4ZH3 - chains A and B of the 6 polymer chains in the assembly; structure by X-ray diffraction, 4.08 A resolution (low resolution: residue-level contacts below are approximate; hydrogen-bond / salt-bridge calls are withheld).

# Chain A (and B)
Protein: DNA-directed RNA polymerase subunit alpha
Source organism: Escherichia coli
Notes: EC 2.7.7.6; fragment: N-terminal domain; chain B of this document is another copy of the same molecule, construct and numbering; everything in this record applies to it too
UniProtKB: P0A7Z4 (RPOA_ECOLI); residues 2-329 here = UniProt positions 2-329
Amino-acid sequence (335 residues; numbered -5 to 329; the number before each row is that of its first residue; numbers below 1 keep their minus sign (Met-5 is residue -5)):
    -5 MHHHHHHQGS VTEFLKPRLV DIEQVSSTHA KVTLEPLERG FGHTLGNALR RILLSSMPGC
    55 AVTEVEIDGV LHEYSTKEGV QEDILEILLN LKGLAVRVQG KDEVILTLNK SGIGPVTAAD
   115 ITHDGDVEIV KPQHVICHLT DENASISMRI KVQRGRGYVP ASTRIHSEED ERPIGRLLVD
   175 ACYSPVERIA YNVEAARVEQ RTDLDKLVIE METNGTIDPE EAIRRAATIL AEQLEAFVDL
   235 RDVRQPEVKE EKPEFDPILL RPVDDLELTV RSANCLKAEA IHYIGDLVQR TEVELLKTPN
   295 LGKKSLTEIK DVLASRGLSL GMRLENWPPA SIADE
Unresolved in the structure: -5 to 7, 232-246, 325-329 (chain B: -5 to 5, 161-171, 233-329)
Construct notes: expression tag (-5 to 1)
Curated features (UniProtKB/Swiss-Prot):
  - region: Glu162 to Glu165 (Required for interaction with Crp at class II promoters)
  - modified residue: Arg265 (ADP-ribosylarginine), Lys297 (N6-acetyllysine), Lys298 (N6-acetyllysine)
  - mutagenesis: Arg45 (R45C: In rpoA112; temperature-sensitive, blocks RNA polymerase assembly), Glu162 to Glu165 (5-fold decrease in CRP-class II promoter-dependent transcription), Glu165 (E165K: 5-fold decrease in CRP-class II promoter-dependent transcription), Arg191 (R191C: In rpoA101; temperature-sensitive)

# Interface between chain A and chain B
Pairs across the interface (55; chain A residue first):
  Phe8(A) with Arg150(B)
  Leu9(A) with Gln227(B)
  Lys10(A) with Glu226(B); Gln227(B); Glu229(B)
  Pro11(A) with Gln227(B); Ala230(B)
  Arg12(A) with Ala230(B); Phe231(B)
  Leu13(A) with Phe231(B)
  Leu28(A) with Phe231(B)
  Glu32(A) with Arg150(B)
  Gly34(A) with Arg45(B)
  Phe35(A) with Ile46(B); Ser50(B); Ile223(B); Gln227(B)
  His37(A) with Arg45(B)
  Thr38(A) with Ala42(B); Arg45(B); Ile46(B)
  Leu39(A) with Leu224(B); Gln227(B); Leu228(B)
  Asn41(A) with Asn41(B)
  Ala42(A) with Thr38(B)
  Arg45(A) with Gly34(B); His37(B); Thr38(B)
  Ile46(A) with Phe35(B); Thr38(B)
  Ser50(A) with Phe8(B); Phe35(B)
  Arg150(A) with Thr6(B); Glu7(B); Phe8(B); Glu32(B)
  Arg218(A) with Phe231(B)
  Ala221(A) with Leu228(B)
  Thr222(A) with Val232(B)
  Ile223(A) with Phe8(B); Phe35(B)
  Leu224(A) with Leu224(B); Leu228(B)
  Ala225(A) with Leu228(B)
  Glu226(A) with Phe8(B); Lys10(B)
  Gln227(A) with Leu9(B); Leu31(B); Phe35(B)
  Leu228(A) with Ala221(B); Leu224(B)
  Glu229(A) with Lys10(B)
  Phe231(A) with Leu39(B); Leu43(B)
Other interface residues (no listed pair), chain A (35 interface residues in all): Leu31, Ser49, Arg148, Gly149, Arg195
Other interface residues (no listed pair), chain B (31 interface residues in all): Pro11, Ile217

# In short
Chain A and chain B form an interface of 35 and 31 residues respectively. UniProt lists 6 mutagenesis sites on
chain A.
Both chains are DNA-directed RNA polymerase subunit alpha (Escherichia coli). Entry 4ZH3 (Crystal structure of
Escherichia coli RNA polymerase in complex with CBRH16-Br) was determined by X-ray diffraction (same
publication as 4ZH2 and 4ZH4).
